PDB entry 8P3Y | electron microscopy, 3.55 A resolution | chains A and D of the 8 polymer chains in the assembly

Chain A (and D):
Protein: Glutamate receptor 2
Source organism: Rattus norvegicus
Notes: engineered mutation(s): F231A; chain D of this document is another copy of the same molecule, construct and numbering; everything in this record applies to it too
UniProt: P19491 (GRIA2_RAT), isoform P19491-2; aligned to UniProt positions 1-881 over residues -18 to 862 (the alignment contains insertions or deletions, so no single offset holds)
Sequence (881 residues; each row starts with the number of its first residue; numbers below 1 keep their minus sign (Met-18 is residue -18)):
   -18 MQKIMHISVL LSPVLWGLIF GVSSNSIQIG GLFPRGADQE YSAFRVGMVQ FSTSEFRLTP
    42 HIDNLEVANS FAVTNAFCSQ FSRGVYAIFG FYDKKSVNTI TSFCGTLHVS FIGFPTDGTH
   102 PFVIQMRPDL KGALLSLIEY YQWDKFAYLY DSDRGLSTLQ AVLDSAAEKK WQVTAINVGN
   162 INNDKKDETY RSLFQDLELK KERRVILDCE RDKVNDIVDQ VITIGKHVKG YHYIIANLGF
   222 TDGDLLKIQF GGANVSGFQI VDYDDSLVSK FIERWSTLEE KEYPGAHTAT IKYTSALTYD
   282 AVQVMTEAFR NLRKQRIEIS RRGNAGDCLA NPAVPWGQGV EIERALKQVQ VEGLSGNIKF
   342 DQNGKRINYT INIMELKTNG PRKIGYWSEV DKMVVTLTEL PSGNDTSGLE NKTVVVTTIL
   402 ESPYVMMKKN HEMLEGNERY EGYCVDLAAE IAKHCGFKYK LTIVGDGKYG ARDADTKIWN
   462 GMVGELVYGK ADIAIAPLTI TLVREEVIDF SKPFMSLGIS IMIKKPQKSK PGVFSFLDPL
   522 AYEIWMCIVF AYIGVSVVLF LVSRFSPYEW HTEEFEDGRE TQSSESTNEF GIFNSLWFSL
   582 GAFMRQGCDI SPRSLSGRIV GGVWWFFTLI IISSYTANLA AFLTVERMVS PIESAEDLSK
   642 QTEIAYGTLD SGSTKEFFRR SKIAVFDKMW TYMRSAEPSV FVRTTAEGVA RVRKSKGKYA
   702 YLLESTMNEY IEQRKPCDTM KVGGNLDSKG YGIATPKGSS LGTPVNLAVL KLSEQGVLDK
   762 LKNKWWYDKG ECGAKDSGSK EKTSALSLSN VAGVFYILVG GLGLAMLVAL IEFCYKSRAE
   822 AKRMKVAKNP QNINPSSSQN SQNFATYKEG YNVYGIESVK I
Unresolved in the structure: -18 to 392, 507-512, 552-568, 625-631, 774-783, 824-862 (chain D: -18 to 392, 552-568, 774-784, 824-862)
Construct notes: conflict Gly94 (Ser115 in P19491), Ser754 (Asn775 in P19491), Val758 (Leu779 in P19491); variant Arg586 (Gln607 in P19491)
Swiss-Prot annotation at these positions:
  - binding site (L-glutamate): Thr482
Disulfides: Cys718-Cys773
Reported in the primary citation:
  - mutagenesis - F231A: decreased signaling

How chain A and chain D interact:
Pairs across the interface (73):
  Lys493(A) with Glu486(D), salt bridge; Lys493(D)
  Phe517(A) with Phe607(D), hydrophobic; Ile611(D), hydrophobic
  Phe574(A) with Leu596(D), hydrophobic; Arg599(D), hydrogen bond (backbone-side chain)
  Asn575(A) with Arg599(D), hydrogen bond
  Trp578(A) with Ser592(D), hydrogen bond; Arg599(D); Trp606(D), hydrophobic
  Gly582(A) with Trp606(D)
  Met585(A) with Phe607(D), hydrophobic
  Gln587(A) with Ala583(D), hydrogen bond (side chain-backbone); Arg586(D); Trp606(D); Thr609(D)
  Asp590(A) with Ser592(D); Arg599(D), salt bridge
  Tyr616(A) with Ile611(D)
  Thr617(A) with Ser614(D)
  Leu620(A) with Ser615(D)
  Ala621(A) with Ala618(D), hydrophobic
  Phe658(A) with Glu755(D)
  Leu748(A) with Leu483(D)
  Leu751(A) with Thr482(D); Leu483(D), hydrophobic; Glu486(D)
  Lys752(A) with Leu483(D)
  Glu755(A) with Thr482(D), hydrogen bond; Phe658(D)
  Gln756(A) with Ile664(D)
  Thr784(A) with Phe623(D); Val626(D)
  Ser785(A) with Asn619(D)
  Ala786(A) with Asp519(D); Pro520(D); Leu521(D); Ala522(D); Asn619(D)
  Leu787(A) with Pro520(D); Ala522(D), hydrogen bond (backbone-backbone); Ile525(D)
  Ser788(A) with Ile525(D)
  Leu789(A) with Ile525(D); Cys528(D), hydrophobic
  Val792(A) with Ile525(D), hydrophobic
  Val795(A) with Phe608(D), hydrophobic
  Phe796(A) with Cys528(D); Phe608(D), hydrophobic
  Leu799(A) with Ala532(D), hydrophobic; Val536(D), hydrophobic; Val604(D), hydrophobic; Trp605(D), hydrophobic; Phe608(D), hydrophobic
  Gly802(A) with Ile600(D)
  Leu803(A) with Val536(D), hydrophobic; Val539(D), hydrophobic; Val601(D), hydrophobic
  Ala806(A) with Ser597(D); Ile600(D), hydrophobic; Val601(D), hydrophobic
  Met807(A) with Val539(D), hydrophobic
  Val809(A) with Leu596(D), hydrophobic
  Ala810(A) with Val543(D), hydrophobic; Phe546(D); Ser597(D)
  Leu811(A) with Phe546(D), hydrophobic
  Phe814(A) with Phe546(D), hydrophobic; Pro548(D); Tyr549(D), hydrophobic
  Lys817(A) with Tyr549(D)
  Ser818(A) with Tyr549(D)
  Glu821(A) with Tyr549(D), hydrogen bond
Other interface residues (no listed pair), chain A (50 interface residues in all): Leu483, Glu486, Ser492, Leu581, Arg586, Gly588, Ile613, Leu624, Ile664, Ile798
Other interface residues (no listed pair), chain D (58 interface residues in all): Phe491, Ser492, Glu524, Ile529, Gly535, Leu542, Ser547, Pro593, Arg594, Gly602, Gly603, Leu610, Ile612, Leu748, Leu751, Lys752, Gln756

Summary:
50 residues of chain A and 58 residues of chain D are in contact, with 7 hydrogen bonds and 2 salt bridges.
Polar pairs include Lys493(A)-Glu486(D), Asp590(A)-Arg599(D) and Phe574(A)-Arg599(D). Curated annotation
(UniProt) lists L-glutamate-binding residue Thr482(A) on chain A. The paper reports that F231A of chain A
reduces signaling.
Both chains are Glutamate receptor 2 (Rattus norvegicus). Entry 8P3Y (Homomeric GluA2 flip R/G-edited
Q/R-edited F231A mutant in tandem with TARP gamma-2, desensitized conformation 3) was determined by electron
microscopy together with 8C1P, 8C1Q, 8C1R, 8C1S, 8C2H, 8C2I and 9 further entries from the same study.
